PDB entry 2WQZ | X-ray diffraction, 3.90 A resolution | chains A and D

[Chain A]
Molecule: Neuroligin 4, X-linked
From: Homo sapiens
Notes: fragment: acetylcholinesterase-like domain, residues 43-619
UniProt: Q8N0W4 (NLGNX_HUMAN); residue numbers follow UniProt; this construct covers 43-619
Amino-acid sequence (588 residues; each row starts with the number of its first residue):
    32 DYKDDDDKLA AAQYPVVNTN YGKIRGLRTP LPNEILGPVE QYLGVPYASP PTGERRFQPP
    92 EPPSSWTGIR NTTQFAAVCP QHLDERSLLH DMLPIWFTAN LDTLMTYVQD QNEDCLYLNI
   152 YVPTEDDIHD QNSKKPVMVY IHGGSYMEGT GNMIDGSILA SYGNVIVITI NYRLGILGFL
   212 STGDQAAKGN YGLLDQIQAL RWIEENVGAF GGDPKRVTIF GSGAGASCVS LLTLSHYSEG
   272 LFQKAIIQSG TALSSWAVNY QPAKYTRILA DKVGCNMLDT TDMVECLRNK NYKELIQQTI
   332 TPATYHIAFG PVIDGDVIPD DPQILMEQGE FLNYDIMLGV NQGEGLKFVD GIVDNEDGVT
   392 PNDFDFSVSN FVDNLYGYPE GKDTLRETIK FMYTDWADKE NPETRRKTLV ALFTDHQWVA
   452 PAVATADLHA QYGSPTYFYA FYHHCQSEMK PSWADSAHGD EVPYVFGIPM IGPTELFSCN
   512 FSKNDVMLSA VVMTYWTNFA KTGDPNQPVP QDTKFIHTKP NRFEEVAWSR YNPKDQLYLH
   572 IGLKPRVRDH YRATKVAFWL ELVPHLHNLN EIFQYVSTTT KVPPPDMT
Unresolved in the structure: 32-35, 161-163, 540-554, 599-619
Disulfide bonds: Cys-110/Cys-146, Cys-306/Cys-317, Cys-476/Cys-510
Construct notes: conflict Arg-561 (Lys in Q8N0W4)
Small-molecule neighbours: N-acetylglucosamine (NAG; 2-acetamido-2-deoxy-beta-D-glucopyranose): Asn-102, Thr-104, Gln-105
UniProt features mapped onto this chain:
  - region: Gln-359 to Asn-364 (Interaction with NRXN1)
  - glycosylation (N-linked (GlcNAc...) asparagine): Asn-102, Asn-511
  - natural variant: Gly-214 (G214S: In a colorectal cancer sample)
Reported in the primary citation:
  - Ca2+ coordination through a water molecule: Gly-360
  - disease-associated variants - G99S, K378R, V403M (citing earlier work)

[Chain D]
Molecule: Neurexin-1-beta
From: Rattus norvegicus
Notes: fragment: lns domain, residues 80-258
UniProt: Q63373 (NRX1B_RAT); the author numbering skips numbers that UniProt does not, so the offset changes along the chain: 80-200 = UniProt 80-200; 231-288 = UniProt 201-258
Amino-acid sequence (179 residues; each row starts with the number of its first residue; note: 30 numbers in that range are skipped by the numbering (no residue carries them; nothing is unmodelled there)):
    80 GGHAGTTYIF SKGGGQITYK WPPNDRPSTR ADRLAIGFST VQKEAVLVRV DSSSGLGDYL
   140 ELHIHQGKIG VKFNVGTDDI AIEESNAIIN DGKYHVVRFT RSGGNATLQV DSWPVIERYP
   200 A
   231 GRQLTIFNSQ ATIIIGGKEQ GQPFQGQLSG LYYNGLKVLN MAAENDANIA IVGNVRLV
Unresolved in the structure: 80-81
Ion coordination: Ca2+: Asp-137, Val-154, Ile-236, Asn-238
UniProt features mapped onto this chain:
  - binding site (Ca(2+)): Asp-137, Val-154
  - glycosylation: Asn-184 (N-linked (GlcNAc...) asparagine)

[How chain A and chain D interact]
Residue-residue contacts (18; chain A residue first):
  Ser-266(A) / Arg-109(D)  hydrogen bond (backbone-side chain)
  His-267(A) / Arg-109(D)
  Glu-270(A) / Arg-109(D)  salt bridge
  Asp-351(A) / Arg-232(D)  salt bridge
  Gln-359(A) / Leu-234(D)
  Gly-360(A) / Ile-236(D)
  Gly-360(A) / Asn-238(D)  hydrogen bond (backbone-side chain)
  Glu-361(A) / Leu-234(D)
  Glu-361(A) / Thr-235(D)  hydrogen bond (side chain-backbone)
  Glu-361(A) / Ile-236(D)  hydrogen bond (side chain-backbone)
  Phe-362(A) / Ile-236(D)
  Leu-363(A) / Arg-109(D)
  Asn-364(A) / Pro-106(D)  hydrogen bond (side chain-backbone)
  Tyr-463(A) / Leu-135(D)  hydrophobic
  Tyr-463(A) / Asn-238(D)
  Gly-464(A) / Ser-239(D)
  Pro-466(A) / Asn-103(D)
  Arg-561(A) / Asn-103(D)  hydrogen bond
Also at the interface, not in a pair above, chain D (11 interface residues in all): Ser-107
From the paper, about this interface:
  - pairs named by the authors: Ser-266(A)/Arg-109(D), His-267(A)/Arg-109(D), Asp-351(A)/Arg-232(D) (salt bridge), Gln-359(A)/Leu-234(D), Gly-360(A)/Ile-236(D), Leu-363(A)/Ser-107(D), Asn-364(A)/Pro-106(D), Arg-561(A)/Asn-103(D) (hydrogen bond)
  - interface residues, chain A: Gln-359(A)

[Overview]
Chain A and chain D form an interface of 14 and 11 residues respectively; the contacts include 6 hydrogen
bonds and 2 salt bridges. Polar pairs include Glu-270(A)/Arg-109(D), Asp-351(A)/Arg-232(D) and
Ser-266(A)/Arg-109(D). The authors report contacts between Ser-266(A) and Arg-109(D), His-267(A) and
Arg-109(D) and Gln-359(A) and Leu-234(D) among others; a salt bridge between Asp-351(A) and Arg-232(D); a
hydrogen bond between Arg-561(A) and Asn-103(D). From the paper: the interface residue Gln-359(A);
water-mediated Ca2+ coordination by Gly-360(A).
Chain A is Neuroligin 4, X-linked (Homo sapiens) and chain D is Neurexin-1-beta (Rattus norvegicus); the
structure, Crystal structure of synaptic protein neuroligin-4 in complex with neurexin-beta 1: alternative
refinement, was determined by X-ray diffraction, deposited together with 3BE8.
